4FLX - chains T and A of the 3 polymer chains in the assembly; structure by X-ray diffraction, 2.90 A resolution.

[Chain T]
Molecule: Template strand
Sequence (13 nucleotides; row label = number of the first residue in the row):
     1 GIGTACGTGATCG

[Chain A]
Name: DNA polymerase 1
From: Pyrococcus abyssi
Notes: EC 2.7.7.7
UniProtKB: P0CL77 (DPOL_PYRAB); residue numbers follow UniProt; this construct covers 1-771
Sequence (793 residues; each row starts with the number of its first residue; numbers below 1 keep their minus sign (Met-21 is residue -21)):
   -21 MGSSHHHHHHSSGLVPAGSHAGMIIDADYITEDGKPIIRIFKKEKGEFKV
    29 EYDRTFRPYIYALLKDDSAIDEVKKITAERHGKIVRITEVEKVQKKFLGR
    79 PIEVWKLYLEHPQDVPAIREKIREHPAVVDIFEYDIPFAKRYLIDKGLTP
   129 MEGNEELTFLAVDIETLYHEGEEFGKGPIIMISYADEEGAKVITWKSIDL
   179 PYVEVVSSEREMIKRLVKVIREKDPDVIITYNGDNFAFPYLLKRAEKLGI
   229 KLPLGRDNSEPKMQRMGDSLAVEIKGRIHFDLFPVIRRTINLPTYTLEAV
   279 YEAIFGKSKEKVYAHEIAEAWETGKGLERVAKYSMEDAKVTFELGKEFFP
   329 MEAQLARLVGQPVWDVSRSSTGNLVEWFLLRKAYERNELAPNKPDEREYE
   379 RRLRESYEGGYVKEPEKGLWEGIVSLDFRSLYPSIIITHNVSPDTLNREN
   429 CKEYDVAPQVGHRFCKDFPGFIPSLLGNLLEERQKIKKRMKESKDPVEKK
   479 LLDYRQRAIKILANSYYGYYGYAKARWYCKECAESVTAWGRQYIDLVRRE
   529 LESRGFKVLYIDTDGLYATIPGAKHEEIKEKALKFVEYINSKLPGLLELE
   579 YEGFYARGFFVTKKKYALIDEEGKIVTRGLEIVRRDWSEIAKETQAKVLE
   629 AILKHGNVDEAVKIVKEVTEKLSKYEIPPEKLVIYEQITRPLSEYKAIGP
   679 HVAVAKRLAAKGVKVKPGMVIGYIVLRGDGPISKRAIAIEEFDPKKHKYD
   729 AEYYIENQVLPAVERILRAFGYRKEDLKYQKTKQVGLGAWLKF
Not modelled in the structure: -21 to -3, 388-389, 758-771
Differences from the reference sequence: expression tag (-21 to 0); engineered mutation Ala215 (Asp in P0CL77)
Disulfide bonds: Cys429-Cys443, Cys507-Cys510
Ion coordination: Mg2+: Asp141, Glu143, Asp315

[How chain T and chain A interact]
Residue-residue contacts - 47 pairs, chain T then chain A:
  DG1(T) - Gln91(A)  hydrogen bond to the base
  DG1(T) - Pro115(A)  phosphate contact
  DG1(T) - Lys240(A)  hydrogen bond to the base
  DG1(T) - Gln242(A)  base contact
  DI2(T) - Tyr7(A)  hydrogen bond to the phosphate
  DI2(T) - Pro36(A)  base contact
  DI2(T) - Tyr37(A)  base contact
  DI2(T) - Pro90(A)  base contact
  DI2(T) - Gln91(A)  hydrogen bond to the phosphate
  DI2(T) - Val93(A)  base contact
  DI2(T) - Pro94(A)  sugar contact
  DI2(T) - Arg97(A)  hydrogen bond to the phosphate
  DI2(T) - Glu111(A)  base contact
  DI2(T) - Tyr112(A)  base contact
  DI2(T) - Asp113(A)  sugar contact
  DI2(T) - Ile114(A)  base contact
  DI2(T) - Pro115(A)  phosphate contact
  DI2(T) - Phe116(A)  hydrogen bond to the phosphate
  DI2(T) - Arg119(A)  base contact
  DG3(T) - Arg97(A)  salt bridge to the phosphate
  DG3(T) - Asp113(A)  sugar contact
  DG3(T) - Gln242(A)  base contact
  DT4(T) - Arg243(A)  sugar contact
  DT4(T) - Gly245(A)  phosphate contact
  DT4(T) - Lys502(A)  salt bridge to the phosphate
  DA5(T) - Met244(A)  base contact
  DA5(T) - Gly245(A)  phosphate contact
  DA5(T) - Ser247(A)  base contact
  DA5(T) - Arg265(A)  base contact
  DC6(T) - Tyr500(A)  hydrogen bond to the phosphate
  DC6(T) - Lys502(A)  phosphate contact
  DG9(T) - Lys593(A)  salt bridge to the phosphate
  DA10(T) - Trp615(A)  phosphate contact
  DA10(T) - Pro739(A)  phosphate contact
  DT11(T) - Pro678(A)  phosphate contact
  DT11(T) - Ile710(A)  sugar contact
  DT11(T) - Tyr731(A)  hydrogen bond to the phosphate
  DT11(T) - Asn735(A)  hydrogen bond to the phosphate
  DC12(T) - Ala675(A)  phosphate contact
  DC12(T) - Ile676(A)  hydrogen bond to the phosphate
  DC12(T) - Gly677(A)  sugar contact
  DC12(T) - Pro709(A)  phosphate contact
  DC12(T) - Ile710(A)  phosphate contact
  DC12(T) - Ser711(A)  hydrogen bond to the phosphate
  DG13(T) - Lys674(A)  sugar contact
  DG13(T) - Ala675(A)  phosphate contact
  DG13(T) - Ile676(A)  hydrogen bond to the phosphate
Also at the interface, not in a pair above, chain T (12 interface residues in all): DG7
Also at the interface, not in a pair above, chain A (41 interface residues in all): Ile38, Tyr377, Arg612, Gln736

[In short]
The interface between chain T and chain A involves 12 residues on one side and 41 on the other; the contacts
include 12 hydrogen bonds and 3 salt bridges. Polar pairs include DG1(T)-Gln91(A), DG1(T)-Lys240(A) and
DI2(T)-Tyr7(A). Asp141(A), Glu143(A) and Asp315(A) form the Mg2+ site.
Here chain T is Template strand and chain A is DNA polymerase 1 (Pyrococcus abyssi). Entry 4FLX (Pyrococcus
abyssi B family DNA polymerase bound to a dsDNA, in edition mode) was determined by X-ray diffraction together
with 4FLT, 4FLU, 4FLV, 4FLW, 4FLY, 4FLZ and 3 further entries from the same study.
